Entry 4PKC (X-ray diffraction, 2.60 A resolution); this record covers chains A and C.

[Chain A]
Name: TutD
From: Thauera aromatica
Notes: EC 4.1.99.11
UniProt: O68395 (O68395_THAAR); residues 2-865 here correspond to UniProt positions 1-864 (UniProt number = residue number - 1)
Chain sequence (878 residues; row label = number of the first residue in the row):
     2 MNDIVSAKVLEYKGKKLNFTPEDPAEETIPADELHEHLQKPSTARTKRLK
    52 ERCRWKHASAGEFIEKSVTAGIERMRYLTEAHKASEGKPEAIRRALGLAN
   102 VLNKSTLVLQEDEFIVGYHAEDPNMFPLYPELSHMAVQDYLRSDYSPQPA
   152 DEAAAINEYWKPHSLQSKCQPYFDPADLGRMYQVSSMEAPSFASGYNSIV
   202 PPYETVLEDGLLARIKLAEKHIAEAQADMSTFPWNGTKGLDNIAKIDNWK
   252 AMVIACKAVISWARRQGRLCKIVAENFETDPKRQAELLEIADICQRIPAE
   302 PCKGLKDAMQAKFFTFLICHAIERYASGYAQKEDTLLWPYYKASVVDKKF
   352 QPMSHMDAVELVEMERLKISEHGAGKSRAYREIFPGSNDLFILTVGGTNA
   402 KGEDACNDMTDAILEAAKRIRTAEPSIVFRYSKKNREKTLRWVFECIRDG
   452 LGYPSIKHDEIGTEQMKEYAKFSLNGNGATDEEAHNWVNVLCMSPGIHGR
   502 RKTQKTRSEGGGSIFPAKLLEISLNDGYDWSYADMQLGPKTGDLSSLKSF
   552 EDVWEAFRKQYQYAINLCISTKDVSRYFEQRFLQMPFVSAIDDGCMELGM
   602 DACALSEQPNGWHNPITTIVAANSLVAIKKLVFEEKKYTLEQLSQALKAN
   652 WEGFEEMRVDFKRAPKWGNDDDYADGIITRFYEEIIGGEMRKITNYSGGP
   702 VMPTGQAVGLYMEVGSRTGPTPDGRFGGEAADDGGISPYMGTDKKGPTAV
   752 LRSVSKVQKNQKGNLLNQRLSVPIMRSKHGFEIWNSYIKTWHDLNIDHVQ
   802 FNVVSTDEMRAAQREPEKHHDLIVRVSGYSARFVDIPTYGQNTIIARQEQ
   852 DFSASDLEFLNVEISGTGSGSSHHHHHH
Disordered / not traced: 2-17, 761-765, 866-879
Construct notes: variant Ile789 (Met788 in O68395); expression tag (866-879)
From the paper describing this entry:
  - binding site for chloride ion: Val491 to Ser495
  - conformationally variable residues (helix shift, loop rearrangement): Arg55 to Ile65, Cys493, Pro748 to Val758, Lys763 to Leu771, Gly829

[Chain C]
Name: TutF
From: Thauera aromatica
Notes: EC 4.1.99.11
UniProt: O68394 (O68394_THAAR); residue numbers follow UniProt; this construct covers 1-60
Chain sequence (60 residues; each row starts with the number of its first residue):
     1 MGTTTCKQCANFFPVPKDADDYEAGKADCVREKEDEKGKYWLSKPIFENS
    51 AQCEAFQTKR
Disordered / not traced: 1-8, 50-60

[Interface between chain A and chain C]
Contacting residue pairs (55):
  Arg53(A) - Lys37(C)
  Cys54(A) - Lys37(C)  hydrogen bond (backbone-side chain)
  Arg55(A) - Asp35(C)  salt bridge
  Arg55(A) - Lys37(C)
  Arg55(A) - Gly38(C)  hydrogen bond (side chain-backbone)
  Arg55(A) - Tyr40(C)
  Glu66(A) - Lys37(C)  salt bridge
  Lys67(A) - Glu36(C)
  Ser68(A) - Glu36(C)  hydrogen bond
  Glu74(A) - Lys44(C)  salt bridge
  Tyr78(A) - Lys44(C)  hydrogen bond
  Asn104(A) - Pro45(C)
  Lys105(A) - Pro45(C)
  Ser106(A) - Ser43(C)
  Ser106(A) - Pro45(C)
  Thr107(A) - Leu42(C)
  Thr107(A) - Ser43(C)
  Thr107(A) - Lys44(C)
  Leu108(A) - Trp41(C)
  Leu108(A) - Leu42(C)
  Leu108(A) - Ser43(C)  hydrogen bond (backbone-backbone)
  Val109(A) - Trp41(C)
  Val109(A) - Leu42(C)  hydrophobic
  Leu110(A) - Tyr40(C)
  Leu110(A) - Trp41(C)  hydrogen bond (backbone-backbone)
  Gln111(A) - Lys39(C)
  Gln111(A) - Tyr40(C)
  Glu112(A) - Gly38(C)
  Glu112(A) - Lys39(C)  hydrogen bond (side chain-backbone)
  Glu122(A) - Leu42(C)
  Asp123(A) - Tyr40(C)
  Pro124(A) - Tyr40(C)
  Asn125(A) - Asp35(C)  hydrogen bond
  Ile261(A) - Asp20(C)
  Ser262(A) - Asp21(C)
  Arg265(A) - Asp20(C)  salt bridge
  Arg266(A) - Asp21(C)
  Arg266(A) - Ser43(C)
  Arg266(A) - Pro45(C)
  Arg269(A) - Val15(C)
  Arg269(A) - Pro16(C)
  Arg269(A) - Ala19(C)
  Arg269(A) - Asp21(C)  salt bridge
  Arg269(A) - Asp28(C)  salt bridge
  Leu270(A) - Ser43(C)
  Ile273(A) - Phe13(C)  hydrophobic
  Ile273(A) - Val30(C)  hydrophobic
  Val274(A) - Trp41(C)  hydrophobic
  Asn277(A) - Phe13(C)
  Phe278(A) - Asn11(C)
  Phe278(A) - Phe13(C)  hydrophobic
  Phe278(A) - Val30(C)  hydrophobic
  Phe278(A) - Glu32(C)
  Phe278(A) - Trp41(C)
  Glu279(A) - Trp41(C)
Other interface residues (no listed pair), chain A (33 interface residues in all): Trp56
The authors on this interface:
  - interface residues, chain A: Ile273(A), Phe278(A)

[Overview]
33 residues of chain A and 21 residues of chain C are in contact; the contacts include 8 hydrogen bonds and 6
salt bridges. Among the polar pairs are Arg55(A)-Asp35(C), Glu66(A)-Lys37(C) and Glu74(A)-Lys44(C). The paper
reports a binding site for chloride ion at Val491(A); interface residues Ile273(A) and Phe278(A).
Chain A is TutD and chain C is TutF, both from Thauera aromatica; the structure, Benzylsuccinate alpha-gamma
complex, was determined by X-ray diffraction, deposited together with 4PKF.
